Entry 1WZ9 (X-ray diffraction, 2.10 A resolution); this record covers chain A.

[Chain A]
Name: Maspin precursor
Source organism: Homo sapiens
Reference sequence: P36952 (MASP_HUMAN); numbering as in UniProt (aligned over 1-375)
Amino-acid sequence (375 residues; row label = number of the first residue in the row):
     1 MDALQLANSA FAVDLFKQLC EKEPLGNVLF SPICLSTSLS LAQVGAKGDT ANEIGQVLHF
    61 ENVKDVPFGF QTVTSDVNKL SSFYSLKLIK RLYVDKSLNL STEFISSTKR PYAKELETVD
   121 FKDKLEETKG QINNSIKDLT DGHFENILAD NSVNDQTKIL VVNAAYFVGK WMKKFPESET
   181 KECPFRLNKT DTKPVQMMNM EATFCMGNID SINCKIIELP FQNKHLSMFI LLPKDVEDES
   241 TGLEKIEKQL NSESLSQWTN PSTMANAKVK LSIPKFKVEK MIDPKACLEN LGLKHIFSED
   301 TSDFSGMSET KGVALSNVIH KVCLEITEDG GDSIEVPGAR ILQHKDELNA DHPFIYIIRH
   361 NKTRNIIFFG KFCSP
Not modelled in the structure: 331-342
Differences from the reference sequence: modified residue (20, 183, 205, 214, 323, 373)
Modified positions: C20, C183, C205, C214, C323, C373 (s,s-(2-hydroxyethyl)thiocysteine; CME)
Swiss-Prot annotation at these positions:
  - site: R340, I341 (Reactive bond homolog)
  - glycosylation (N-linked (GlcNAc...) asparagine): N99, N133, N188, N361
  - natural variant: P176 (S176P: this construct carries the variant), L187 (V187L: this construct carries the variant)

[Summary]
Chain A is Maspin precursor (Homo sapiens); the structure, The 2.1 A structure of a tumour suppressing serpin,
was determined by X-ray diffraction, deposited together with 1XU8.
